PDB entry 8FB6 | X-ray diffraction, 2.15 A resolution | chains A and P of the 3 polymer chains in the assembly

# Chain A
Molecule: Ky15.10 Antibody, Heavy Chain
Source organism: Mus musculus
Notes: antibody fragment or engineered binder
Chain sequence (228 residues; each row starts with the number of its first residue; a row labelled like 82A-82C holds insertion residues (82A, then the next letters in order)):
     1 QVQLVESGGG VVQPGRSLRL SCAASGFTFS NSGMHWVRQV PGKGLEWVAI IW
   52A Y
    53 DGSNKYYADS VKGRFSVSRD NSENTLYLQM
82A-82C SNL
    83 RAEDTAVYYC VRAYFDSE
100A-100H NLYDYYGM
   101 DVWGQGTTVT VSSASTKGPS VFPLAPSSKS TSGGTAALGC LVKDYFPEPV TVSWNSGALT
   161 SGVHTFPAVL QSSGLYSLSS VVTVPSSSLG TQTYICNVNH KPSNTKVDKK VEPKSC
Disulfide bonds: Cys22-Cys92, Cys140-Cys196

# Chain P
Molecule: Circumsporozoite protein KQPA peptide
Reference sequence: P19597 (CSP_PLAFO); residues 1-15 here correspond to UniProt positions 95-109 (UniProt number = residue number + 94)
Chain sequence (15 residues; each row starts with the number of its first residue):
     1 KQPADGNPDP NANPN
Unresolved in the structure: 1-5

# Chain A / chain P interface
Contacting residue pairs (28):
  Asn31(A) - Asn15(P)
  Ser32(A) - Asn15(P)
  Gly33(A) - Pro14(P)  hydrogen bond (backbone-backbone)
  Gly33(A) - Asn15(P)  hydrogen bond (backbone-side chain)
  Ile50(A) - Pro10(P)
  Trp52(A) - Pro8(P)  hydrophobic
  Trp52(A) - Asp9(P)
  Trp52(A) - Pro10(P)
  Trp52(A) - Ala12(P)
  Trp52(A) - Asn13(P)
  Trp52(A) - Pro14(P)
  Tyr52A(A) - Pro14(P)  hydrogen bond (backbone-backbone)
  Tyr52A(A) - Asn15(P)
  Asn56(A) - Asn7(P)
  Asn56(A) - Pro8(P)
  Tyr58(A) - Asn7(P)
  Tyr58(A) - Pro8(P)  hydrogen bond (side chain-backbone)
  Tyr58(A) - Pro10(P)  hydrophobic
  Ala95(A) - Pro14(P)  hydrophobic
  Tyr96(A) - Asn15(P)  hydrogen bond (backbone-side chain)
  Phe97(A) - Asn15(P)
  Asn100A(A) - Asn13(P)  hydrogen bond
  Tyr100E(A) - Asn11(P)
  Tyr100F(A) - Asn11(P)  hydrogen bond (backbone-backbone)
  Tyr100F(A) - Ala12(P)
  Tyr100F(A) - Asn13(P)  hydrogen bond
  Tyr100F(A) - Pro14(P)
  Tyr100F(A) - Asn15(P)
Also at the interface, not in a pair above, chain A (15 interface residues in all): Asp100D

# Summary
15 residues of chain A and 9 residues of chain P are in contact, with 8 hydrogen bonds. Among the polar pairs
are Gly33(A)-Asn15(P), Tyr58(A)-Pro8(P) and Tyr96(A)-Asn15(P).
Here chain A is Ky15.10 Antibody, Heavy Chain (Mus musculus) and chain P is Circumsporozoite protein KQPA
peptide. Entry 8FB6 (Crystal structure of Ky15.10 Fab in complex with circumsporozoite protein KQPA peptide)
was determined by X-ray diffraction, deposited together with 8F95, 8F9E, 8F9F, 8F9S, 8F9T, 8F9U and 11 further
entries.
